PDB entry 4X4X | X-ray diffraction, 2.25 A resolution | chains A and B of the 4 polymer chains in the assembly

[Chain A]
Molecule: Human Variable Heavy Chain of Herceptin
Organism: Homo sapiens
Amino-acid sequence (140 residues; row label = number of the first residue in the row; numbers below 1 keep their minus sign (Phe-3 is residue -3)):
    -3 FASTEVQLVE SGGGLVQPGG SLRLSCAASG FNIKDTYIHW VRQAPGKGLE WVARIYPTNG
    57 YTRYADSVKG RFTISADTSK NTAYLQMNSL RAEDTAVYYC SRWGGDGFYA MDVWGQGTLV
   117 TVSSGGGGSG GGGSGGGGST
Not modelled in the structure: -3 to 1, 120-136
Disulfide bonds: Cys22-Cys96

[Chain B]
Molecule: Human Variable Light Chain of Herceptin
Organism: Homo sapiens
Notes: engineered mutation(s): S52D
Amino-acid sequence (107 residues; numbered 1 to 107; the number before each row is that of its first residue):
     1 DIQMTQSPSS LSASVGDRVT ITCRASQDVN TAVAWYQQKP GKAPKLLIYS ADFLYSGVPS
    61 RFSGSRSGTD FTLTISSLQP EDFATYYCQQ HYTTPPTFGQ GTKVEIK
Not modelled in the structure: 107
Disulfide bonds: Cys23-Cys88

[Interface between chain A and chain B]
Pairs across the interface (33):
  His35(A) - Pro96(B)
  Gln39(A) - Gln38(B)  hydrogen bond
  Gly44(A) - Tyr87(B)
  Leu45(A) - Tyr87(B)  hydrophobic
  Leu45(A) - Phe98(B)
  Trp47(A) - Pro95(B)  hydrophobic
  Trp47(A) - Pro96(B)
  Trp47(A) - Phe98(B)
  Arg50(A) - Thr94(B)  hydrogen bond
  Tyr95(A) - Gln38(B)
  Tyr95(A) - Lys42(B)
  Tyr95(A) - Ala43(B)  hydrophobic
  Tyr95(A) - Pro44(B)
  Trp99(A) - His91(B)
  Trp99(A) - Pro96(B)  hydrophobic
  Gly103(A) - His91(B)  hydrogen bond (backbone-side chain)
  Phe104(A) - Tyr49(B)
  Phe104(A) - His91(B)
  Tyr105(A) - Leu46(B)
  Tyr105(A) - Tyr49(B)  hydrophobic
  Ala106(A) - Ala34(B)  hydrophobic
  Ala106(A) - Tyr36(B)
  Ala106(A) - Gln89(B)
  Ala106(A) - His91(B)
  Met107(A) - Tyr36(B)  hydrogen bond (backbone-side chain)
  Met107(A) - Leu46(B)
  Met107(A) - Gln89(B)
  Asp108(A) - Leu46(B)
  Asp108(A) - Tyr55(B)
  Trp110(A) - Tyr36(B)  hydrophobic
  Trp110(A) - Pro44(B)
  Gly111(A) - Ala43(B)
  Gln112(A) - Ala43(B)
Also at the interface, not in a pair above, chain A (20 interface residues in all): Val37, Glu46, Arg59
Also at the interface, not in a pair above, chain B (17 interface residues in all): Gln100

[In short]
20 residues of chain A face 17 of chain B across their interface, with 4 hydrogen bonds. Polar contacts
include Gln39(A)-Gln38(B), Arg50(A)-Thr94(B) and Gly103(A)-His91(B).
Chain A is Human Variable Heavy Chain of Herceptin and chain B is Human Variable Light Chain of Herceptin,
both from Homo sapiens; the structure, Retrofitting antibodies with stabilizing mutations. Herceptin scFv
mutant, was determined by X-ray diffraction.
